7VBA - chains A and T of the 16 polymer chains in the assembly; structure by electron microscopy, 2.89 A resolution.

== Chain A ==
Molecule: DNA-directed RNA polymerase I subunit RPA1
From: Homo sapiens
Notes: EC 2.7.7.6
UniProt: O95602 (RPA1_HUMAN); residue numbers follow UniProt; this construct covers 1-1719
Chain sequence (1719 residues; row label = number of the first residue in the row):
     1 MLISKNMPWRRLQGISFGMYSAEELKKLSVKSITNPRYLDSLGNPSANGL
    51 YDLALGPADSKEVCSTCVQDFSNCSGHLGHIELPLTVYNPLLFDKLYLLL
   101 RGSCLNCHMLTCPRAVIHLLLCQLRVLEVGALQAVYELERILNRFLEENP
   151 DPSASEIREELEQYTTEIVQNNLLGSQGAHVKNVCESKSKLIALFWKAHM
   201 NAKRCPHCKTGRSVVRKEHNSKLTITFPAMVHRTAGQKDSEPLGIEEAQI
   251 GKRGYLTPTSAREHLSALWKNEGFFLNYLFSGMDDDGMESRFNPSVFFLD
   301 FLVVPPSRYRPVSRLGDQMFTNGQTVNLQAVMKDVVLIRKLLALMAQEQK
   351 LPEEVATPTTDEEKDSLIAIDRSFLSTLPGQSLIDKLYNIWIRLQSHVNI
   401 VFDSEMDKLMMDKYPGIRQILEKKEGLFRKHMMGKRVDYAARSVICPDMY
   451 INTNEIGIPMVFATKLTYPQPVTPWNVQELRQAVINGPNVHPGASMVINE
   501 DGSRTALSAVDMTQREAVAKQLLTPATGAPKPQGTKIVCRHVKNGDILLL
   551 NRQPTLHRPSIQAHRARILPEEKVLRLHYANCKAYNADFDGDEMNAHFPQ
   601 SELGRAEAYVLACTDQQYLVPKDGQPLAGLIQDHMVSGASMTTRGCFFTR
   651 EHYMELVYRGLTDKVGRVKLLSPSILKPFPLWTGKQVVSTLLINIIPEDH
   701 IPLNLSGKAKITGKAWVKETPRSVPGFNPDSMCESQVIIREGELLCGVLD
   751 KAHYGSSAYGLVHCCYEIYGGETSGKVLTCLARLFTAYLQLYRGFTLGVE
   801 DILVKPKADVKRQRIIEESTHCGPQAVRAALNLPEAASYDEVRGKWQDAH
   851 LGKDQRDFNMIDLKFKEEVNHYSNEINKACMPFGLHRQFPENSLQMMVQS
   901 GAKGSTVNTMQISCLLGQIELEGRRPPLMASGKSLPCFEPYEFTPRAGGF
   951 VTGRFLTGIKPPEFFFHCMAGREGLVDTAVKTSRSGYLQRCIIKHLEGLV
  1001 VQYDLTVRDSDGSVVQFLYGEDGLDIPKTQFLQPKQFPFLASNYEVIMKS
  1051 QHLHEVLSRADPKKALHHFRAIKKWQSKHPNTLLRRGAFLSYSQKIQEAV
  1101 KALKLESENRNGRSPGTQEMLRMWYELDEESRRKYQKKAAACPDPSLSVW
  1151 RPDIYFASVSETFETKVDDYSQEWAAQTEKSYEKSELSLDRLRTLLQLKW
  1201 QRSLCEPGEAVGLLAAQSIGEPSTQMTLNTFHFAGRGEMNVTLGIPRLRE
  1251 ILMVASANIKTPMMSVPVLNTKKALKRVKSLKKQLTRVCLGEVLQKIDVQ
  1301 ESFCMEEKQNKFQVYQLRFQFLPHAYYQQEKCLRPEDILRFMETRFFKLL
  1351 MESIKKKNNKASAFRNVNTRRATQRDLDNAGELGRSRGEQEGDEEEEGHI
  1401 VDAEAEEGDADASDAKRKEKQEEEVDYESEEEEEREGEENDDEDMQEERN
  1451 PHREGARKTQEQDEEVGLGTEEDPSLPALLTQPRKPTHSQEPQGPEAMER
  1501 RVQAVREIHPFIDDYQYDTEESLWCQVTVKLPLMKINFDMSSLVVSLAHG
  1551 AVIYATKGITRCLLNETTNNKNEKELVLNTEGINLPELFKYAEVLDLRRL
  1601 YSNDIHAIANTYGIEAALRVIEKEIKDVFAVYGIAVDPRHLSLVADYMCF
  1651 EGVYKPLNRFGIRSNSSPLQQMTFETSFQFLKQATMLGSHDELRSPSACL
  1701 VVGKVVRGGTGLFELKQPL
Disordered / not traced: 1-5, 146-156, 228-252, 282-290, 349-380, 525-532, 1227-1238, 1302-1312, 1363-1495
Bound ions: Zn2+ site 1: Cys64, Cys67, Cys74; Zn2+ site 2: Cys104, Cys107, Cys205; Mg2+: Asp590 (shared with 1 residue of chain R)
Small-molecule neighbours: CMPcPP (2TM; 5'-O-[(S)-hydroxy{[(S)-hydroxy(phosphonooxy)phosphoryl]methyl}phosphoryl]cytidine): Arg552, Pro554, Asn586, Asp588, Gln1225
Curated features (UniProtKB/Swiss-Prot):
  - region: Asp403 to Gly416 (Rudder)
  - binding site (Zn(2+)): Cys64, Cys67, Cys74, His77, Cys104, Cys107, Cys205, Cys208
  - binding site (DNA): Lys424, Arg429, Arg436, Arg1249
  - binding site (RNA): Arg552, Asp592
  - binding site (Mg(2+)): Asp588, Asp590, Asp592
  - site (NTP recognition and base pairing): Pro554, Gly798
  - modified residue (Phosphoserine): Ser240, Ser1386
  - natural variant: Asp59 (D59V: In AFDCIN; uncertain significance), Arg393 (R393H: In AFDCIN; uncertain significance), Arg481 (R481K: In AFDCIN; uncertain significance), Met496 (M496I: In AFDCIN), Glu593 (E593Q: In AFDCIN), Thr642 (T642N: In HLD27), Ser934 (S934L: In HLD27; uncertain significance), Val1241 (V1241I: In AFDCIN), Val1299 (V1299F: In AFDCIN; uncertain significance), Glu1330 (deletion: In AFDCIN), Cys1562 (C1562F: In AFDCIN), Val1631 (V1631M: In AFDCIN; uncertain significance), 1 further natural variant entry in UniProt
What the authors report for this chain:
  - Mg2+ coordination: Asp590
  - binding site for CMPcPP: Arg552, Pro554, Asn586
  - disease-associated variants - E593Q: decreased catalytic activity (citing earlier work)

== Chain T ==
Molecule: 22-nt DNA strand
From: Homo sapiens
Sequence (22 nucleotides; row label = number of the first residue in the row; numbers below 1 keep their minus sign (DG-11 is residue -11)):
   -11 GCCAGAGACAGCGAGTCAGCAA

== Chain A / chain T interface ==
Pairs across the interface - 23 pairs, chain A then chain T:
  Arg314(A) with DA10(T), base contact
  Gly316(A) with DA10(T), sugar contact
  Asp317(A) with DA10(T), phosphate contact
  Arg418(A) with DA-2(T), salt bridge to the phosphate
  Glu422(A) with DG-1(T), phosphate contact
  Lys423(A) with DG-1(T), salt bridge to the phosphate; DC0(T), salt bridge to the phosphate
  Lys424(A) with DG1(T), salt bridge to the phosphate; DA2(T), salt bridge to the phosphate
  Arg429(A) with DC0(T), salt bridge to the phosphate; DA2(T), salt bridge to the phosphate
  Arg436(A) with DT4(T), salt bridge to the phosphate
  Arg442(A) with DT4(T), sugar contact
  Gln553(A) with DG3(T), sugar contact
  Thr982(A) with DG1(T), base contact
  Ser983(A) with DG1(T), hydrogen bond to the phosphate
  Gly986(A) with DG1(T), sugar contact
  Tyr987(A) with DG-1(T), sugar contact; DC0(T), sugar contact
  Arg1659(A) with DG-1(T), sugar contact
  Glu1675(A) with DG-1(T), phosphate contact
  Thr1676(A) with DA-2(T), phosphate contact; DG-1(T), hydrogen bond to the phosphate
Also at the interface, not in a pair above, chain A (20 interface residues in all): Leu315, Pro554

== Overview ==
20 residues of chain A face 8 of chain T across their interface; the contacts include 2 hydrogen bonds and 8
salt bridges. Polar pairs include Ser983(A)-DG1(T), Thr1676(A)-DG-1(T) and Arg418(A)-DA-2(T). Ligands of chain
A: CMPcPP. The paper reports a binding site for CMPcPP at Arg552(A), Pro554(A) and Asn586(A); E593Q of chain A
reduces catalytic activity.
Chain A is DNA-directed RNA polymerase I subunit RPA1 and chain T is a 22-nt DNA strand, both from Homo
sapiens; the structure, Structure of the pre state human RNA Polymerase I Elongation Complex, was determined
by electron microscopy together with 7VBB and 7VBC from the same study.
